1HCF - chains A and X of the 4 polymer chains in the assembly; structure by X-ray diffraction, 2.70 A resolution.

# Chain A
Protein: Neurotrophin-4
Organism: Homo sapiens
Notes: fragment: active, fragment. pro-region cleaved
UniProt: P34130 (NT5_HUMAN); residues 1-130 here correspond to UniProt positions 81-210 (UniProt number = residue number + 80)
Sequence (130 residues; row label = number of the first residue in the row):
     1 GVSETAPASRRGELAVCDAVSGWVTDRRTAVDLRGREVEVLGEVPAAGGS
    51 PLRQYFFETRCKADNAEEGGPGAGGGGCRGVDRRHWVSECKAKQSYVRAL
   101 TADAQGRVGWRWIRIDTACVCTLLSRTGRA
Unresolved in the structure: 65-70, 128-130
Cystine bridges: Cys-17/Cys-90, Cys-61/Cys-119, Cys-78/Cys-121

# Chain X
Protein: Bdnf/nt-3 growth factors receptor
Organism: Homo sapiens
Notes: fragment: extracellular domain 5 (residues 286 - 383)
UniProt: Q16620 (TRKB_HUMAN); residue numbers follow UniProt; this construct covers 286-383
Sequence (101 residues; each row starts with the number of its first residue):
   283 SHMAPTITFLESPTSDHHWCIPFTVKGNPKPALQWFYNGAILNESKYICT
   333 KIHVTNHTEYHGCLQLDNPTHMNNGDYTLIAKNEYGKDEKQISAHFMGWP
   383 G
Cystine bridges: Cys-302/Cys-345
Curated features (UniProtKB/Swiss-Prot):
  - glycosylation (N-linked (GlcNAc...) asparagine): Asn-325, Asn-338

# Interface between chain A and chain X
Contacting residue pairs (27; chain A residue first):
  Gly-1(A) / Phe-291(X)
  Gly-1(A) / Thr-306(X)
  Gly-1(A) / His-343(X)
  Ser-3(A) / Phe-291(X)
  Ser-3(A) / Glu-293(X)
  Glu-4(A) / Phe-291(X)
  Glu-4(A) / Glu-293(X)
  Ala-6(A) / Phe-291(X)
  Ser-9(A) / Val-336(X)
  Arg-10(A) / His-335(X)  hydrogen bond (backbone-side chain)
  Arg-10(A) / His-343(X)
  Arg-11(A) / Thr-296(X)
  Arg-11(A) / Asp-298(X)  salt bridge
  Arg-11(A) / Cys-302(X)
  Arg-11(A) / His-335(X)
  Gly-12(A) / His-335(X)
  Glu-13(A) / Asp-298(X)
  Glu-13(A) / His-299(X)  hydrogen bond (backbone-backbone)
  Leu-14(A) / Asp-298(X)
  Ser-21(A) / Met-379(X)
  Trp-23(A) / His-353(X)  hydrogen bond
  Trp-23(A) / Met-379(X)
  Trp-23(A) / Gly-380(X)
  Trp-23(A) / Pro-382(X)
  Thr-25(A) / Gly-383(X)  hydrogen bond (side chain-backbone)
  Tyr-55(A) / Pro-382(X)  hydrophobic
  Phe-57(A) / Met-379(X)  hydrophobic
Interface residues without a listed pair, chain A (21 interface residues in all): Val-2, Thr-5, Ala-15, Asp-18, Ala-19, Gly-22
Interface residues without a listed pair, chain X (22 interface residues in all): Ser-297, Pro-304, Gly-344, Cys-345, Asn-350, Thr-352, Trp-381

# Summary
21 residues of chain A face 22 of chain X across their interface; the contacts include 4 hydrogen bonds and 1
salt bridge. Polar pairs include Arg-11(A)/Asp-298(X), Arg-10(A)/His-335(X) and Trp-23(A)/His-353(X).
Here chain A is Neurotrophin-4 and chain X is Bdnf/nt-3 growth factors receptor, both from Homo sapiens. Entry
1HCF (Crystal structure of TrkB-d5 bound to neurotrophin-4/5) was determined by X-ray diffraction.
